6U3I - chains A and B of the 4 polymer chains in the assembly; structure by X-ray diffraction, 2.90 A resolution.

Chain A:
Molecule: Proprotein convertase subtilisin/kexin type 9
Source organism: Homo sapiens
Notes: EC 3.4.21.-
UniProtKB: Q8NBP7 (PCSK9_HUMAN); residue numbers follow UniProt; this construct covers 1-692
Sequence (700 residues; each row starts with the number of its first residue):
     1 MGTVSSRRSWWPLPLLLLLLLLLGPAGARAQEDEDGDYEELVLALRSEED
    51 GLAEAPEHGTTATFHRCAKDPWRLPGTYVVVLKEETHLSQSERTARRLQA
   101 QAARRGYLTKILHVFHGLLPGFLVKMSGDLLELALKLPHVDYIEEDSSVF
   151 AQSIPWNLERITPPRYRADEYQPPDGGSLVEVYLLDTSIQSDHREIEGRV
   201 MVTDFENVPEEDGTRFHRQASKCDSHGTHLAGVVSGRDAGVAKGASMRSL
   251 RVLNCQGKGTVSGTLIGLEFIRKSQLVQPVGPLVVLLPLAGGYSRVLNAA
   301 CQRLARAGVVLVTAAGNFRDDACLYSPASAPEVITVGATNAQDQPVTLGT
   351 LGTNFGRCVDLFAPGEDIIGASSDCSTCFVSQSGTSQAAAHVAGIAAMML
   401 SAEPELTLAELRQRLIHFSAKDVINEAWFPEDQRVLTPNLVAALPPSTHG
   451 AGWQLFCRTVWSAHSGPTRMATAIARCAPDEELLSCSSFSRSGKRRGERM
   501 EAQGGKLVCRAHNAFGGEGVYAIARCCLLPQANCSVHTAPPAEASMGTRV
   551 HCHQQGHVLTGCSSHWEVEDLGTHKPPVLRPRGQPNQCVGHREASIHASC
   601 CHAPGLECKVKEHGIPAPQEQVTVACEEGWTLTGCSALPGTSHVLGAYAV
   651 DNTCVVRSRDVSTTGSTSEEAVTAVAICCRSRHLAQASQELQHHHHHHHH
Unresolved in the structure: 1-60, 153-176, 447-452, 661-670, 683-700
Disulfides: Cys223-Cys255, Cys323-Cys358, Cys375-Cys378, Cys457-Cys527, Cys477-Cys526, Cys486-Cys509, Cys534-Cys601, Cys552-Cys600, Cys562-Cys588, Cys608-Cys679, Cys626-Cys678, Cys635-Cys654
Differences from the reference sequence: variant Ile474 (Val in Q8NBP7), Glu670 (Gly in Q8NBP7); expression tag (693-700)
Ion coordination: Ca2+: Gly106, Cys552, Gln554, His557

Chain B:
Molecule: cis-1-amino-4-phenylcyclohexaneacyl-WNLK(hR)I(D-ser)LLR - NH2
Sequence (11 residues; row label = number of the first residue in the row):
     1 XWNLKXISLLR
Modified / non-standard residues: PQG (cis-1-amino-4-phenylcyclohexane-1-carboxylic acid) at position 1; HRG (L-homoarginine) at position 6; Ser8 (D-serine; DSN)

Chain A / chain B interface:
Residue-residue contacts (28):
  Asp238(A) - PQG_1(B)
  Ala239(A) - Leu4(B)
  Gly240(A) - Leu9(B)
  Val241(A) - Leu4(B)  hydrophobic
  Val241(A) - Ile7(B)  hydrophobic
  Val241(A) - Leu9(B)
  Lys243(A) - Leu9(B)
  Thr339(A) - Trp2(B)
  Asn340(A) - Trp2(B)
  Ala341(A) - Trp2(B)
  Asp343(A) - HRG_6(B)
  Pro364(A) - Trp2(B)  hydrophobic
  Pro364(A) - Asn3(B)
  Pro364(A) - HRG_6(B)
  Pro364(A) - Ile7(B)
  Glu366(A) - Trp2(B)  hydrogen bond (backbone-side chain)
  Asp367(A) - Trp2(B)  hydrogen bond (backbone-side chain)
  Ile368(A) - Trp2(B)  hydrophobic
  Ile368(A) - Asn3(B)
  Ile369(A) - PQG_1(B)
  His391(A) - Asn3(B)  hydrogen bond
  Ala420(A) - HRG_6(B)
  Val423(A) - HRG_6(B)
  Val441(A) - HRG_6(B)
  Ala442(A) - Ile7(B)
  Ala443(A) - Ile7(B)
  Leu444(A) - Ile7(B)  hydrogen bond (backbone-backbone)
  Leu444(A) - Leu9(B)  hydrophobic
Other interface residues (no listed pair), chain A (24 interface residues in all): Gly365, Phe379, Ile395
Other interface residues (no listed pair), chain B (8 interface residues in all): Ser8

Overview:
The interface between chain A and chain B involves 24 residues on one side and 8 on the other, with 4 hydrogen
bonds. Polar contacts include Glu366(A)-Trp2(B), Asp367(A)-Trp2(B) and His391(A)-Asn3(B). The Ca2+ site is
built by Gly106(A), Cys552(A), Gln554(A) and His557(A).
Chain A is Proprotein convertase subtilisin/kexin type 9 (Homo sapiens) and chain B is
cis-1-amino-4-phenylcyclohexaneacyl-WNLK(hR)I(D-ser)LLR - NH2; the structure, Design of organo-peptides as
bipartite PCSK9 antagonists, was determined by X-ray diffraction, deposited together with 6U2F.
